3G4S - chains 0 and 3 of the 31 polymer chains in the assembly; structure by X-ray diffraction, 3.20 A resolution.

# Chain 0
Molecule: 23S ribosomal RNA
Organism: Haloarcula marismortui
Sequence (2923 nucleotides; numbered 1 to 2923; the number before each row is that of its first residue):
     1 GUUGGCUACU AUGCCAGCUG GUGGAUUGCU CGGCUCAGGC GCUGAUGAAG GACGUGCCAA
    61 GCUGCGAUAA GCUGUGGGGA GCCGCACGGA GGCGAAGAAC CACAGAUUUC CGAAUGAGAA
   121 UCUCUCUAAC AAUUGCUUCG CGCAAUGAGG AACCCCGAGA ACUGAAACAU CUCAGUAUCG
   181 GGAGGAACAG AAAACGCAAC GUGAUGUCGU UAGUAACCGC GAGUGAACGC GAUACAGCCC
   241 AAACCGAAGC CCUCACGGGC AAUGUGGUGU CAGGGCUACC UCUCAUCAGC CGACCGUCUU
   301 CACGAAGUCU CUUGGAAUAG AGCGUGAUAC AGGGUGACAA CCCCGUACUG AAGACCAGUA
   361 CGCUGUGCGG UAGUGCCAGA GUAGCGGGGG UUGGAUAUCC CUCGCGAAUA ACGCAGGCAU
   421 CGACUGCGAA GGCUAAACAC AACCUGAGAC CGAUAGUGAA CAAGUAGUGU GAACGAACGC
   481 UGCAAAGUAC CCUCAGAAGG GAGGCGAAAU AGAGCAUGAA AUCAGUUGGC GAUCGAGCGA
   541 CAGGGCAUAC AAGGUCCCUU GACGAAUGAC CGAGACGCGA GUCUCCAGUA AGACUCACGG
   601 GAAGCCGAUG UUCUGUCGUA CGUUUUGAAA AACGAGCCAG GGAGUGUGUC UGUAUGGCAA
   661 GUCUAACCGG AGUAUCCGGG GAGGCACAGG GAAACCGACA UGGCCGCAGG GCUUUGCCCG
   721 AGGGCCGCCG UCUUCAAGGG CGGGGAGCCA UGUGGACACG ACCCGAAUCC GGACGAUCUA
   781 CGCAUGGACA AGAUGAAGCG UGCCGAAAGG CACGUGGAAG UCUGUUAGAG UUGGUGUCCU
   841 ACAAUACCCU CUCGUGAUCU AUGUGUAGGG GUGAAAGGCC CAUCGAGUCC GGCAACAGCU
   901 GGUUCCAAUC GAAACAUGUC GAAGCAUGAC CUCCGCCGAG GUAGUCUGUG AGGUAGAGCG
   961 ACCGAUUGGU GUGUCCGCCU CCGAGAGGAG UCGGCACACC UGUCAAACUC CAAACUUACA
  1021 GACGCUGUUU GACGCGGGGA UUCCGGUGCG CGGGGUAAGC CUGUGUACCA GGAGGGGAAC
  1081 AACCCAGAGA UAGGUUAAGG UCCCCAAGUG UGGAUUAAGU GUAAUCCUCU GAAGGUGGUC
  1141 UCGAGCCCUA GACAGCCGGG AGGUGAGCUU AGAAGCAGCU ACCCUCUAAG AAAAGCGUAA
  1201 CAGCUUACCG GCCGAGGUUU GAGGCGCCCA AAAUGAUCGG GACUCAAAUC CACCACCGAG
  1261 ACCUGUCCGU ACCACUCAUA CUGGUAAUCG AGUAGAUUGG CGCUCUAAUU GGAUGGAAGC
  1321 AGGGGCGAGA GCUCCUGUGG ACCGAUUAGU GACGAAAAUC CUGGCCAUAG UAGCAGCGAU
  1381 AGUCGGGUGA GAACCCCGAC GGCCUAAUGG AUAAGGGUUC CUCAGCACUG CUGAUCAGCU
  1441 GAGGGUUAGC CGGUCCUAAG UCUCACCGCA ACUCGACUGA GACGAAAUGG GAAACAGGUU
  1501 AAUAUUCCUG UGCCAUCAUG CAGUGAAAGU UGACGCCCUG GGGUCGAUCA CGCCGGGCAU
  1561 UCGCCCGGUC GAACCGUCCA ACUCCGUGGA AGCCGUAAUG GCAGGAAGCG GACGAACGGC
  1621 GGCAUAGGGA AACGUGAUUC AACCUGGGGC CCAUGAAAAG ACGAGCAUGA UGUCCGUACC
  1681 GAGAACCGAC ACAGGUGUCC AUGGCGGCGA AAGCCAAGGC CUGUCGGGAG CAACCAACGU
  1741 UAGGGAAUUC GGCAAGUUAG UCCCGUACCU UCGGAAGAAG GGAUGCCUGC UCCGGAACGG
  1801 AGCAGGUCGC AGUGACUCGG AAGCUCGGAC UGUCUAGUAA CAACAUAGGU GACCGCAAAU
  1861 CCGCAAGGAC UCGUACGGUC ACUGAAUCCU GCCCAGUGCA GGUAUCUGAA CACCUCGUAC
  1921 AAGAGGACGA AGGACCUGUC AACGGCGGGG GUAACUAUGA CCCUCUUAAG GUAGCGUAGU
  1981 ACCUUGCCGC AUCAGUAGCG GCUUGCAUGA AUGGAUUAAC CAGAGCUUCA CUGUCCCAAC
  2041 GUUGGGCCCG GUGAACUGUA CAUUCCAGUG CGGAGUCUGG AGACACCCAG GGGGAAGCGA
  2101 AGACCCUAUG GAGCUUUACU GCAGGCUGUC GCUGAGACGU GGUCGCCGAU GUGCAGCAUA
  2161 GGUAGGAGUC GUUACAGAGG UACCCGCGCU AGCGGGCCAC CCAGACAACA GUGAAAUACU
  2221 ACCCGUCGGU GACUGCGACU CUCACUCCGG GAGGAGGACA CCGAUAGCCG GGCAGUUUGA
  2281 CUGGGGCGGU ACGCGCUCGA AAAGAUAUCG AGCGCGCCCU AUGGUCAUCU CAGCCGGGAC
  2341 AGAGACCCGG CGAAGAGUGC AAGAGCAAAA GAUGACUUGA CAGUGUUCUU CCCAACGAGG
  2401 AACGCUGACG CGAAAGCGUG GUCUAGCGAA CCAAUUAGCC UGCUUGAUGC GGGCAAUUGA
  2461 UGACAGAAAA GCUACCCUAG GGAUAACAGA GUCGUCACUC GCAAGAGCAC AUAUCGACCG
  2521 AGUGGCUUGC UACCUCGAUG UCGGUUCCCU CCAUCCUGCC CGUGCAGAAG CGGGCAAGGG
  2581 UGAGGUUGUU CGCCUAUUAA AGGAGGUCGU GAGCUGGGUU UAGACCGUCG UGAGACAGGU
  2641 CGGCUGCUAU CUACUGGGUG UGUAAUGGUG UCUGACAAGA ACGACCGUAU AGUACGAGAG
  2701 GAACUACGGU UGGUGGCCAC UGGUGUACCG GUUGUUCGAG AGAGCACGUG CCGGGUAGCC
  2761 ACGCCACACG GGGUAAGAGC UGAACGCAUC UAAGCUCGAA ACCCACUUGG AAAAGAGACA
  2821 CCGCCGAGGU CCCGCGUACA AGACGCGGUC GAUAGACUCG GGGUGUGCGC GUCGAGGUAA
  2881 CGAGACGUUA AGCCCACGAG CACUAACAGA CCAAAGCCAU CAU
Not modelled in the structure: 1-9, 126-127, 715, 971-998, 1560, 1952-1963, 2137-2236, 2339-2343, 2665-2666, 2915-2923
Modified / non-standard residues: 1MA (6-hydro-1-methyladenosine-5'-monophosphate) at position 628, OMU (o2'-methyluridine 5'-monophosphate) at position 2587, OMG (o2'-methylguanosine-5'-monophosphate) at position 2588, UR3 (3-methyluridine-5'-monophoshate) at position 2619, PSU (pseudouridine-5'-monophosphate) at position 2621
Bound ions: Na+ site 1: U12 (shared with 1 residue of chain R); Mg2+ site 1 near G28 (its only coordinating residue here); Na+ site 2: C40, C443; Na+ site 3: G56, A59, G61; Sr2+ site 1 near A86 (its only coordinating residue here); Mg2+ site 2 near U115 (its only coordinating residue here); Na+ site 4: C141, G142; Na+ site 5: U146, G147; Mg2+ site 3: C162, U2276; Na+ site 6: A165, A166; Mg2+ site 4: A167, C168; Na+ site 7: U170, C218, G219, G221; 1 more K+ sites not listed; 69 more Mg2+ sites not listed; 56 more Na+ sites not listed; 34 more Sr2+ sites not listed
Small-molecule neighbours: tiamulin (MUL): G2102, A2103, C2104, A2486, C2487, A2538, U2539, G2540, U2541, U2620

# Chain 3
Name: 50S ribosomal protein L44E
Organism: Haloarcula marismortui
UniProtKB: P32411 (RL44_HALMA); residue numbers follow UniProt; this construct covers 1-92
Sequence (92 residues; each row starts with the number of its first residue):
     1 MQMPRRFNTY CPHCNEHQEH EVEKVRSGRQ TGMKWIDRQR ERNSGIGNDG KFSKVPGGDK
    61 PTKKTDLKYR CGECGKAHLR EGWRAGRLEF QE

# How chain 0 and chain 3 interact
Contacting residue pairs - 113 pairs, chain 0 then chain 3:
  A169(0) / Asn-48(3)  hydrogen bond to the phosphate
  U170(0) / Gly-47(3)  sugar contact
  U170(0) / Asn-48(3)  hydrogen bond to the sugar
  U170(0) / Asp-49(3)  sugar contact
  U170(0) / Gly-50(3)  sugar contact
  C218(0) / Trp-35(3)  phosphate contact
  C218(0) / Gln-39(3)  hydrogen bond to the phosphate
  C218(0) / Arg-42(3)  salt bridge to the phosphate
  C218(0) / Asn-43(3)  hydrogen bond to the phosphate
  G219(0) / Gln-39(3)  hydrogen bond to the phosphate
  G219(0) / Lys-51(3)  sugar contact
  C220(0) / Trp-35(3)  base contact
  C220(0) / Lys-51(3)  salt bridge to the phosphate
  G389(0) / Ile-46(3)  phosphate contact
  G390(0) / Ser-44(3)  phosphate contact
  G390(0) / Gly-45(3)  phosphate contact
  G390(0) / Ile-46(3)  hydrogen bond to the phosphate
  A395(0) / Arg-42(3)  phosphate contact
  U396(0) / Arg-38(3)  salt bridge to the phosphate
  U396(0) / Arg-42(3)  salt bridge to the phosphate
  C735(0) / Asn-15(3)  hydrogen bond to the base
  A1922(0) / Met-33(3)  base contact
  G1923(0) / Gln-30(3)  phosphate contact
  G1923(0) / Thr-31(3)  sugar contact
  A1924(0) / Arg-29(3)  hydrogen bond to the phosphate
  A1924(0) / Gln-30(3)  phosphate contact
  G1925(0) / Arg-29(3)  salt bridge to the phosphate
  U2120(0) / Asn-48(3)  hydrogen bond to the sugar
  G2121(0) / Gly-47(3)  hydrogen bond to the phosphate
  G2121(0) / Asn-48(3)  sugar contact
  C2122(0) / Ile-46(3)  sugar contact
  G2316(0) / Pro-61(3)  sugar contact
  C2317(0) / Pro-61(3)  phosphate contact
  C2317(0) / Thr-62(3)  hydrogen bond to the phosphate
  C2318(0) / Arg-84(3)  phosphate contact
  C2318(0) / Ala-85(3)  phosphate contact
  C2318(0) / Gly-86(3)  hydrogen bond to the phosphate
  C2319(0) / Met-1(3)  hydrogen bond to the phosphate
  U2320(0) / Met-1(3)  phosphate contact
  U2320(0) / Gln-2(3)  hydrogen bond to the phosphate
  U2320(0) / Met-3(3)  base contact
  U2320(0) / Pro-4(3)  sugar contact
  U2320(0) / Gln-91(3)  hydrogen bond to the sugar
  A2321(0) / Gln-2(3)  phosphate contact
  A2321(0) / Gln-91(3)  hydrogen bond to the phosphate
  U2378(0) / Phe-7(3)  sugar contact
  G2379(0) / Thr-9(3)  phosphate contact
  A2380(0) / Met-1(3)  base contact
  C2381(0) / Thr-9(3)  sugar contact
  C2381(0) / Tyr-10(3)  sugar contact
  A2382(0) / Tyr-10(3)  sugar contact
  A2382(0) / Pro-12(3)  sugar contact
  A2382(0) / Arg-80(3)  phosphate contact
  G2407(0) / Tyr-10(3)  sugar contact
  G2407(0) / Asn-15(3)  sugar contact
  A2408(0) / Tyr-10(3)  sugar contact
  A2408(0) / Asn-15(3)  sugar contact
  A2408(0) / Glu-16(3)  sugar contact
  A2408(0) / His-17(3)  hydrogen bond to the sugar
  C2409(0) / His-17(3)  hydrogen bond to the sugar
  C2427(0) / Lys-60(3)  base contact
  C2427(0) / Arg-84(3)  salt bridge to the phosphate
  G2428(0) / Lys-60(3)  hydrogen bond to the base
  G2428(0) / Arg-84(3)  salt bridge to the phosphate
  C2431(0) / Lys-51(3)  hydrogen bond to the sugar
  C2432(0) / Trp-35(3)  phosphate contact
  C2432(0) / Ile-36(3)  phosphate contact
  C2432(0) / Lys-51(3)  sugar contact
  A2433(0) / Gln-30(3)  hydrogen bond to the phosphate
  A2433(0) / Ile-36(3)  phosphate contact
  A2433(0) / Asp-37(3)  phosphate contact
  A2434(0) / Ser-27(3)  sugar contact
  A2434(0) / Gly-28(3)  phosphate contact
  A2434(0) / Gln-30(3)  phosphate contact
  U2435(0) / Ser-27(3)  sugar contact
  U2435(0) / Gly-28(3)  phosphate contact
  U2435(0) / Lys-68(3)  sugar contact
  U2435(0) / Leu-79(3)  base contact
  U2436(0) / Lys-68(3)  salt bridge to the phosphate
  U2436(0) / Arg-70(3)  sugar contact
  U2436(0) / Ala-77(3)  sugar contact
  U2436(0) / Leu-79(3)  base contact
  A2437(0) / His-13(3)  sugar contact
  A2437(0) / Lys-76(3)  hydrogen bond to the phosphate
  G2438(0) / Lys-76(3)  salt bridge to the phosphate
  C2450(0) / Met-33(3)  hydrogen bond to the sugar
  G2451(0) / Thr-31(3)  phosphate contact
  G2451(0) / Met-33(3)  phosphate contact
  G2451(0) / Lys-34(3)  salt bridge to the phosphate
  G2452(0) / Trp-35(3)  phosphate contact
  A2456(0) / Leu-79(3)  base contact
  U2457(0) / Leu-79(3)  sugar contact
  U2457(0) / Arg-80(3)  hydrogen bond to the sugar
  U2457(0) / Glu-81(3)  phosphate contact
  U2457(0) / Gly-82(3)  hydrogen bond to the phosphate
  U2458(0) / Lys-64(3)  phosphate contact
  U2458(0) / Thr-65(3)  sugar contact
  U2458(0) / Asp-66(3)  sugar contact
  U2458(0) / Glu-81(3)  phosphate contact
  U2458(0) / Gly-82(3)  hydrogen bond to the phosphate
  G2459(0) / Lys-63(3)  phosphate contact
  G2459(0) / Lys-64(3)  salt bridge to the phosphate
  A2460(0) / Gly-58(3)  sugar contact
  A2460(0) / Asp-59(3)  phosphate contact
  A2460(0) / Lys-60(3)  phosphate contact
  U2461(0) / Asp-59(3)  phosphate contact
  U2461(0) / Lys-60(3)  salt bridge to the phosphate
  G2462(0) / Lys-60(3)  hydrogen bond to the base
  G2462(0) / Pro-61(3)  base contact
  A2468(0) / Asn-48(3)  base contact
  A2468(0) / Gly-50(3)  hydrogen bond to the base
  A2468(0) / Ser-53(3)  base contact
  A2468(0) / Lys-54(3)  salt bridge to the phosphate
Interface residues without a listed pair, chain 0 (53 interface residues in all): G2426
Interface residues without a listed pair, chain 3 (62 interface residues in all): Asn-8, Val-25, Arg-26, Phe-52, His-78

# In short
53 residues of chain 0 face 62 of chain 3 across their interface; the contacts include 28 hydrogen bonds and
13 salt bridges. Among the polar pairs are C735(0)/Asn-15(3), G2428(0)/Lys-60(3) and G2462(0)/Lys-60(3). Bound
to chain 0: tiamulin.
Here chain 0 is 23S ribosomal RNA and chain 3 is 50S ribosomal protein L44E, both from Haloarcula marismortui.
Entry 3G4S (Co-crystal structure of Tiamulin bound to the large ribosomal subunit) was determined by X-ray
diffraction (same publication as 3G6E and 3G71).
